Entry 3R6Y (X-ray diffraction, 3.00 A resolution); this record covers chains A and B of the 4 polymer chains in the assembly.

Chain A (and B):
Protein: Aspartase
Source organism: Bacillus sp
Notes: EC 4.3.1.1; fragment: N-terminal and Central helix domains; chain B of this document is another copy of the same molecule, construct and numbering; everything in this record applies to it too
UniProtKB: Q9LCC6 (Q9LCC6_9BACI); residues 1-401 here = UniProt positions 1-401
Chain sequence (401 residues; each row starts with the number of its first residue):
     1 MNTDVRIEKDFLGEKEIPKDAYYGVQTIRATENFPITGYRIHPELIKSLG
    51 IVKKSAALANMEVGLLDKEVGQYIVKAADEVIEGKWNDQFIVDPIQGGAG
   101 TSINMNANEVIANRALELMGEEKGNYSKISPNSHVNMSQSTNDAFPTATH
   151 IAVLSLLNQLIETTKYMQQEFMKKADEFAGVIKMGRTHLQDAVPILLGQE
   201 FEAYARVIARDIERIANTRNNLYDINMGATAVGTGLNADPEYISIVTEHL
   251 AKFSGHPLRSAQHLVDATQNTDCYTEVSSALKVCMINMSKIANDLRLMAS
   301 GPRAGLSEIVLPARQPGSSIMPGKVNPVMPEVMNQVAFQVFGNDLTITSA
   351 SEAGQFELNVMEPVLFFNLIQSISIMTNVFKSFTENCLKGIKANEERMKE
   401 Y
Disordered / not traced: 1-4, 395-401
Swiss-Prot annotation at these positions:
  - region: G317 to N326 (SS loop)
  - active site: S318 (Proton acceptor)
  - binding site (L-aspartate): T101, S140, T141, N142, T187, H188, S319, K324
  - mutagenesis: T101 (T101A: 7100-fold decrease in catalytic efficiency. Does not result in any major conformational changes; T101S: 80-fold decrease in catalytic efficiency), H134 (H134A: Retains full activity. Shows a slightly stronger affinity for L-aspartate. Does not affect tertiary structure), S140 (S140A: 27-fold decrease in catalytic efficiency. Does not result in any major conformational changes; S140K/R: Loss of activity), T141 (T141A: 15-fold decrease in catalytic efficiency. Does not result in any major conformational changes; T141K: 40000-fold decrease in catalytic efficiency; T141V/R: Loss of activity), N142 (N142A: Loss of activity. Does not result in any major conformational changes; N142Q: 3000-fold decrease in catalytic efficiency), K183 (K183A: Loss of activity. Does not affect tertiary structure), T187 (T187A: 6280-fold decrease in catalytic efficiency. Does not result in any major conformational changes; T187S: 2.3-fold decrease in catalytic efficiency), H188 (H188A: 100-fold decrease in catalytic efficiency. Does not result in any major conformational changes; H188K/Q/R: Loss of activity), S318 (S318A: Loss of activity), S319 (S319A: Almost no change in catalytic efficiency), I320 (I320A: 50-fold decrease in catalytic efficiency), M321 (M321A: 338-fold decrease in catalytic efficiency), 3 further mutagenesis entries in UniProt

Interface between chain A and chain B:
Contacting residue pairs - 121 pairs, chain A then chain B:
  G98(A) - H188(B)
  A99(A) - H188(B)
  K183(A) - F356(B)
  K183(A) - E357(B)  salt bridge
  G185(A) - E357(B)
  R186(A) - F356(B)
  R186(A) - E357(B)  hydrogen bond (backbone-side chain)
  T187(A) - L358(B)
  H188(A) - G98(B)
  H188(A) - A99(B)
  H188(A) - L358(B)
  H188(A) - V360(B)
  L189(A) - Q355(B)
  A192(A) - V232(B)  hydrophobic
  V193(A) - V232(B)  hydrophobic
  V193(A) - L236(B)  hydrophobic
  I195(A) - V232(B)  hydrophobic
  I195(A) - T234(B)
  Q199(A) - T234(B)
  Q199(A) - H263(B)
  Q199(A) - V265(B)
  E200(A) - F356(B)
  E200(A) - E357(B)
  E202(A) - H263(B)  salt bridge
  A203(A) - V265(B)  hydrophobic
  A203(A) - D266(B)
  A203(A) - Q269(B)
  A203(A) - N270(B)  hydrogen bond (backbone-side chain)
  Y204(A) - Q269(B)
  R206(A) - Q262(B)
  R206(A) - H263(B)
  R206(A) - D266(B)  salt bridge
  V207(A) - N270(B)
  V207(A) - D272(B)
  R210(A) - N221(B)
  R210(A) - D266(B)  salt bridge
  R210(A) - D272(B)  salt bridge
  R214(A) - N221(B)
  R214(A) - D272(B)  salt bridge
  R214(A) - E276(B)  salt bridge
  N221(A) - R210(B)
  N221(A) - R214(B)
  A231(A) - T187(B)
  V232(A) - A192(B)  hydrophobic
  V232(A) - V193(B)  hydrophobic
  V232(A) - I195(B)  hydrophobic
  T234(A) - Q199(B)
  L236(A) - V193(B)  hydrophobic
  Q262(A) - R206(B)  hydrogen bond
  H263(A) - E202(B)  salt bridge
  H263(A) - R206(B)
  V265(A) - I195(B)  hydrophobic
  V265(A) - Q199(B)
  D266(A) - A203(B)
  D266(A) - R206(B)  salt bridge
  D266(A) - R210(B)  salt bridge
  Q269(A) - A203(B)
  Q269(A) - Y204(B)
  Q269(A) - K290(B)
  N270(A) - A203(B)  hydrogen bond (side chain-backbone)
  N270(A) - V207(B)
  N270(A) - R210(B)
  D272(A) - V207(B)
  D272(A) - R210(B)  salt bridge
  D272(A) - R214(B)  salt bridge
  D272(A) - N287(B)
  T275(A) - V283(B)
  T275(A) - I286(B)
  E276(A) - R214(B)  salt bridge
  E276(A) - V283(B)
  S279(A) - S279(B)
  S279(A) - K282(B)  hydrogen bond
  S279(A) - V283(B)
  K282(A) - S279(B)
  K282(A) - K282(B)
  K282(A) - D344(B)  salt bridge
  K282(A) - T348(B)  hydrogen bond
  V283(A) - T275(B)
  V283(A) - S279(B)
  I286(A) - T275(B)
  I286(A) - T348(B)
  I286(A) - S351(B)
  I286(A) - E352(B)
  N287(A) - D272(B)
  S289(A) - E352(B)  hydrogen bond
  K290(A) - G354(B)
  K290(A) - Q355(B)
  K290(A) - F356(B)  hydrogen bond (side chain-backbone)
  N293(A) - E352(B)  hydrogen bond
  D294(A) - Q355(B)
  D294(A) - F356(B)  hydrogen bond (side chain-backbone)
  L297(A) - F356(B)  hydrophobic
  M298(A) - F356(B)  hydrophobic
  D344(A) - K282(B)  salt bridge
  T348(A) - K282(B)
  T348(A) - I286(B)
  S351(A) - I286(B)
  E352(A) - I286(B)
  E352(A) - S289(B)  hydrogen bond
  E352(A) - N293(B)  hydrogen bond
  G354(A) - K290(B)
  Q355(A) - L189(B)
  Q355(A) - K290(B)
  Q355(A) - D294(B)
  Q355(A) - L297(B)
  F356(A) - K183(B)
  F356(A) - R186(B)
  F356(A) - L189(B)  hydrophobic
  F356(A) - E200(B)
  F356(A) - K290(B)  hydrogen bond (backbone-side chain)
  F356(A) - D294(B)  hydrogen bond (backbone-side chain)
  F356(A) - L297(B)  hydrophobic
  F356(A) - M298(B)  hydrophobic
  F356(A) - L306(B)  hydrophobic
  E357(A) - G185(B)
  E357(A) - R186(B)  hydrogen bond (backbone-backbone)
  E357(A) - I195(B)
  E357(A) - E200(B)
  L358(A) - T187(B)
  L358(A) - H188(B)
  V360(A) - H188(B)
Interface residues without a listed pair, chain A (61 interface residues in all): N142, M184, L306, E308, F338, F341
Interface residues without a listed pair, chain B (60 interface residues in all): N142, M184, A231, F338, F341

In short:
Chain A and chain B form an interface of 61 and 60 residues respectively; the contacts include 15 hydrogen
bonds and 15 salt bridges. Polar pairs include K183(A)-E357(B), E202(A)-H263(B) and R206(A)-D266(B).
Both chains are Aspartase (Bacillus sp). Entry 3R6Y (Crystal structure of chymotrypsin-treated aspartase from
Bacillus sp. YM55-1) was determined by X-ray diffraction, deposited together with 3R6Q and 3R6V.
